PDB entry 3A2S | X-ray diffraction, 2.20 A resolution | chain X

[Chain X]
Name: Outer membrane protein II
Source organism: Neisseria meningitidis
Amino-acid sequence (355 residues; each row starts with the number of its first residue; numbers below 1 keep their minus sign (Met-13 is residue -13)):
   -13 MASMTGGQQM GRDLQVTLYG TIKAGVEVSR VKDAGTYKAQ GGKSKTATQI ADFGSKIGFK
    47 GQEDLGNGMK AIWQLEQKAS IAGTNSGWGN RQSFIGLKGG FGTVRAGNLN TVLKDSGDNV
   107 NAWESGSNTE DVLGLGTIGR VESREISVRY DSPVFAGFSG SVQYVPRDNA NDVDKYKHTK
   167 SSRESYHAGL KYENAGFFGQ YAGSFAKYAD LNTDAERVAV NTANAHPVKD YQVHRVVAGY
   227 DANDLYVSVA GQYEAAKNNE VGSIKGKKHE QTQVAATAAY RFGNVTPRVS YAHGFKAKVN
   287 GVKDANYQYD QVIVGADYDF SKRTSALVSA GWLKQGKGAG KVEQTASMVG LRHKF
Disordered / not traced: -13 to 0
Residues lining bound ligands: beta-D-fructofuranose (FRU): Lys9, Ala108, Trp109, Glu110, Arg338, Lys340

[Overview]
Ligands of chain X: beta-D-fructofuranose.
Chain X is Outer membrane protein II (Neisseria meningitidis); the structure, Crystal Structure of outer
membrane protein PorB from Neisseria meningitidis in complex with sucrose, was determined by X-ray diffraction
(same publication as 3VZU, 3VZT and 3VZW).
